9IXB - chains D and E of the 6 polymer chains in the assembly; structure by X-ray diffraction, 3.48 A resolution.

== Chain D ==
Molecule: Tubulin beta chain
Organism: Sus scrofa
UniProtKB: A0A480UE93 (A0A480UE93_PIG); the author numbering skips numbers that UniProt does not, so the offset changes along the chain: 1-42 = UniProt 1-42; 45-360 = UniProt 43-358; 369-440 = UniProt 359-430
Sequence (430 residues; row label = number of the first residue in the row; note: 10 numbers in that range are skipped by the numbering (no residue carries them; nothing is unmodelled there)):
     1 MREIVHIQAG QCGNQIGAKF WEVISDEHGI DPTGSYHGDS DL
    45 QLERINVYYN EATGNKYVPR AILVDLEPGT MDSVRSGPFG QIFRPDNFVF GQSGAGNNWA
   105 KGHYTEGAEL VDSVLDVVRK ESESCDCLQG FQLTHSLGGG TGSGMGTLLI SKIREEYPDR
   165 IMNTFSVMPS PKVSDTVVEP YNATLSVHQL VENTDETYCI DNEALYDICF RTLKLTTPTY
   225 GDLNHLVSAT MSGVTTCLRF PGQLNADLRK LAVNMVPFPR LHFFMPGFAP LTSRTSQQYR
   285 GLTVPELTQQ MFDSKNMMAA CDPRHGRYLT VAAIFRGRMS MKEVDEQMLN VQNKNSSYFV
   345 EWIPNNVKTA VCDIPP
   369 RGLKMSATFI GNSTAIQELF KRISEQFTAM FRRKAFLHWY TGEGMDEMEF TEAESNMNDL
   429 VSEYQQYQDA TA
Not modelled in the structure: 57, 246, 276-277
Construct notes: conflict T279 (Gly277 in A0A480UE93), G285 (Ala283 in A0A480UE93), S298 (Ala296 in A0A480UE93), I318 (Val316 in A0A480UE93)

== Chain E ==
Molecule: Stathmin-4
Organism: Rattus norvegicus
UniProtKB: P63043 (STMN4_RAT); residues 6-140 here correspond to UniProt positions 50-184 (UniProt number = residue number + 44)
Sequence (138 residues; row label = number of the first residue in the row):
     6 MEVIELNKCT SGQSFEVILK PPSFDGVPEF NASLPRRRDP SLEEIQKKLE AAEERRKYQE
    66 AELLKHLAEK REHEREVIQK AIEENNNFIK MAKEKLAQKM ESNKENREAH LAAMLERLQE
   126 KDKHAEEVRK NKELKKDK
Not modelled in the structure: 29-43, 141-143
Construct notes: expression tag (141-143)
Swiss-Prot annotation at these positions:
  - modified residue: S46 (Phosphoserine)

== How chain D and chain E interact ==
Pairs across the interface - 14 pairs, chain D then chain E:
  Y108(D) with H129(E), hydrogen bond; A130(E), hydrophobic; V133(E), hydrophobic
  S155(D) with L123(E)
  R158(D) with L123(E)
  E159(D) with L120(E); L123(E); D127(E)
  G410(D) with K137(E)
  E411(D) with V133(E); K137(E)
  G412(D) with V133(E); N136(E), hydrogen bond (backbone-side chain); K137(E)
Other interface residues (no listed pair), chain D (10 interface residues in all): P162, N197, M413
Other interface residues (no listed pair), chain E (9 interface residues in all): Q124

== Overview ==
10 residues of chain D and 9 residues of chain E are in contact, with 2 hydrogen bonds. Polar pairs include
Y108(D)-H129(E) and G412(D)-N136(E).
Here chain D is Tubulin beta chain (Sus scrofa) and chain E is Stathmin-4 (Rattus norvegicus). Entry 9IXB
(Structure of tubulin and nitrogen-containing heterocyclic substituted podophyllotoxin derivatives complex)
was determined by X-ray diffraction.
